Entry 7E4Y (X-ray diffraction, 2.71 A resolution); this record covers chains B and C of the 6 polymer chains in the assembly.

== Chain B ==
Name: Tubulin beta-2B chain
Source organism: Bos taurus
Reference sequence: Q6B856 (TBB2B_BOVIN); the author numbering skips numbers that UniProt does not, so the offset changes along the chain: 1-42 = UniProt 1-42; 45-360 = UniProt 43-358; 369-441 = UniProt 359-431
Amino-acid sequence (431 residues; numbered 1 to 441; 10 numbers in that range are skipped by the numbering (no residue carries them; nothing is unmodelled there); the number before each row is that of its first residue):
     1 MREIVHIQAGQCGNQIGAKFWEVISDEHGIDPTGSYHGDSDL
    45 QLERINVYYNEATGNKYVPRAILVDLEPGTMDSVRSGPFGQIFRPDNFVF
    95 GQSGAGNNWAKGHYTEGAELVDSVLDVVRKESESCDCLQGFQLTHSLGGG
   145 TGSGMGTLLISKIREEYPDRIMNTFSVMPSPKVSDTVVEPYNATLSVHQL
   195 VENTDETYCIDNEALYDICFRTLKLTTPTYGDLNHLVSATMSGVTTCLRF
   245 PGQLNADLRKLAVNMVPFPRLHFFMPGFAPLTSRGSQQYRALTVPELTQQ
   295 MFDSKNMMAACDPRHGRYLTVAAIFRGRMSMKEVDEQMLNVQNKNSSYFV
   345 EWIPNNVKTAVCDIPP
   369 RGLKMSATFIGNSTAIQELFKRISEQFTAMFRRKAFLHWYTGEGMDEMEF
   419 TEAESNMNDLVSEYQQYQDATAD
Unresolved in the structure: 441
Metal / ion sites: Mg2+: Q11 (together with GDP)
Residues lining bound ligands: GDP (guanosine-5'-diphosphate): G10, Q11, C12, Q15, I16, A99, N101, S140, G142, G143, G144, T145, G146, S147, V171, P173, V177, D179, E183, N206, L209, Y224, L227, N228
UniProt features mapped onto this chain:
  - motif: M1 to I4 (MREI motif)
  - binding site (GTP): Q11, E71, S140, G144, T145, G146, N206, N228
  - binding site (Mg(2+)): E71
  - modified residue: S40 (Phosphoserine), T57 (Phosphothreonine), K60 (N6-acetyllysine), S174 (Phosphoserine), T287 (Phosphothreonine), T292 (Phosphothreonine), R320 (Omega-N-methylarginine)
  - cross-link (Glycyl lysine isopeptide (Lys-Gly)): K60 (interchain with G-Cter in ubiquitin), K326 (interchain with G-Cter in ubiquitin)

== Chain C ==
Name: Tubulin alpha-1B chain
Source organism: Bos taurus
Reference sequence: P81947 (TBA1B_BOVIN); residue numbers follow UniProt; this construct covers 1-440
Amino-acid sequence (440 residues; each row starts with the number of its first residue):
     1 MRECISIHVGQAGVQIGNACWELYCLEHGIQPDGQMPSDKTIGGGDDSFN
    51 TFFSETGAGKHVPRAVFVDLEPTVIDEVRTGTYRQLFHPEQLITGKEDAA
   101 NNYARGHYTIGKEIIDLVLDRIRKLADQCTGLQGFLVFHSFGGGTGSGFT
   151 SLLMERLSVDYGKKSKLEFSIYPAPQVSTAVVEPYNSILTTHTTLEHSDC
   201 AFMVDNEAIYDICRRNLDIERPTYTNLNRLISQIVSSITASLRFDGALNV
   251 DLTEFQTNLVPYPRIHFPLATYAPVISAEKAYHEQLSVAEITNACFEPAN
   301 QMVKCDPRHGKYMACCLLYRGDVVPKDVNAAIATIKTKRSIQFVDWCPTG
   351 FKVGINYQPPTVVPGGDLAKVQRAVCMLSNTTAIAEAWARLDHKFDLMYA
   401 KRAFVHWYVGEGMEEGEFSEAREDMAALEKDYEEVGVDSV
Unresolved in the structure: 349
Metal / ion sites: Ca2+: D39, T41, G44, E55
Residues lining bound ligands: GTP (guanosine-5'-triphosphate): G10, Q11, A12, Q15, I16, D69, D98, A99, A100, N101, S140, G142, G143, G144, T145, G146, I171, P173, V177, S178, T179, E183, N206, Y224, L227, N228, I231

== Chain B / chain C interface ==
Residue-residue contacts (37):
  E71(B) with R2(C), salt bridge
  Q96(B) with M1(C); R2(C)
  S97(B) with R2(C)
  N101(B) with E254(C)
  D179(B) with K352(C), hydrogen bond (backbone-side chain)
  T180(B) with N258(C)
  V181(B) with N258(C), hydrogen bond (backbone-side chain); P348(C), hydrophobic
  T221(B) with K326(C)
  A397(B) with W346(C)
  M398(B) with W346(C)
  R400(B) with D345(C), salt bridge; S439(C), hydrogen bond
  R401(B) with Y262(C), hydrogen bond (backbone-side chain); D345(C), salt bridge; W346(C); E434(C), hydrogen bond (side chain-backbone); V435(C); V437(C), hydrogen bond (side chain-backbone); D438(C); S439(C), hydrogen bond
  K402(B) with Y262(C)
  A403(B) with Y262(C); W346(C), hydrophobic
  F404(B) with T257(C); N258(C); V260(C); P261(C), hydrogen bond (backbone-backbone); C347(C), hydrophobic
  H406(B) with V260(C), hydrogen bond (side chain-backbone); P261(C); Y262(C); P263(C)
  W407(B) with Q256(C); T257(C), hydrogen bond (side chain-backbone); V260(C)
Also at the interface, not in a pair above, chain B (19 interface residues in all): G100, V182
Also at the interface, not in a pair above, chain C (23 interface residues in all): P325, N329

== Overview ==
19 residues of chain B face 23 of chain C across their interface, with 10 hydrogen bonds and 3 salt bridges.
Among the polar pairs are E71(B)-R2(C), R400(B)-D345(C) and R401(B)-D345(C). Bound to chain B: GDP. Bound to
chain C: GTP.
Chain B is Tubulin beta-2B chain and chain C is Tubulin alpha-1B chain, both from Bos taurus; the structure,
Crystal structure of tubulin in complex with L-DM4-SMe, was determined by X-ray diffraction.
